PDB entry 6UGE | electron microscopy, 3.60 A resolution | chains A and F of the 7 polymer chains in the assembly

[Chain A (and F)]
Molecule: Meiotic spindle formation protein mei-1
Organism: Caenorhabditis elegans
Notes: EC 5.6.1.1; chain F of this document is another copy of the same molecule, construct and numbering; everything in this record applies to it too
UniProtKB: P34808 (KTNA1_CAEEL); residue numbers follow UniProt; this construct covers 1-472
Chain sequence (490 residues; row label = number of the first residue in the row; numbers below 1 keep their minus sign (Gly-17 is residue -17)):
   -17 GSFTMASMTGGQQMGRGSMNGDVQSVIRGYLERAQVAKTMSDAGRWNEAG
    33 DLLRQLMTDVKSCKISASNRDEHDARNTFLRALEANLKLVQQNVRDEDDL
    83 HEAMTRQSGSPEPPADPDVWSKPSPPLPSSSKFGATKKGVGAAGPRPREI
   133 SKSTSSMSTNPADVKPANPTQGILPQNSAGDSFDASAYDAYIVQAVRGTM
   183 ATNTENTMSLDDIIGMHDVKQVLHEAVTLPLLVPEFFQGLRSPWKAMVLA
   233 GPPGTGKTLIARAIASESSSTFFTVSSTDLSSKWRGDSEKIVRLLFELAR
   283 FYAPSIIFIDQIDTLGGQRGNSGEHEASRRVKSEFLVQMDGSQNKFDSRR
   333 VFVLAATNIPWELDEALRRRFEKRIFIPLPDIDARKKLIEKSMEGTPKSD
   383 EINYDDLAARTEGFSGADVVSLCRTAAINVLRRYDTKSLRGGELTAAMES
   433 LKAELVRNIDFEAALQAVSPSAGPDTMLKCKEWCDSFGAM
Unresolved in the structure: -17 to 155, 183-187, 324-331 (chain F: -17 to 155, 183-187, 324)
Differences from the reference sequence: expression tag (-17 to 0); engineered mutation Gln293 (Glu in P34808)
Swiss-Prot annotation at these positions:
  - binding site (ATP): Gly233 to Thr240, Arg351, Arg352
  - modified residue: Ser92 (Phosphoserine)
  - mutagenesis: Arg36 (R36C: In ct46ct99; loss of function. Does not affect mei-1 degradation. Prevents mei-1 degradation during the transition from meiosis to mitosis; when associated with A-92), Glu66 (E66K: In ct46sb18; gain of function), Ser92 (S92A: Abolishes phosphorylation by mbk-2. Abolishes interaction with mel-26. Prevents mei-1 degradation during the transition from meiosis to mitosis; when associated with C-36 ...), Pro99 (P99L: In ct46; gain of function. Embryonic lethal. Abolishes interaction with mel-26 and probably mel-26-mediated degradation ...), Gly126 (G126S: In ct46sb9 and ct46sb17; gain of function), Arg128 (R128C: In ct46sb22; gain of function), Ile195 (I195K: In ct46sb3; dominant negative), Pro225 (P225L: In b284; dominant negative), Leu231 (L231P: In ct81; dominant negative), Pro235 (P235L: In ct93; dominant negative; P235S: In ct46ct103; dominant negative. Formation of an abnormally large polar body during oocyte meiosis II ...), Glu308 (E308D: In ct46ct101; null. Formation of an abnormally large polar body during oocyte meiosis II. Myosin thick filaments are disorganized in body wall muscles in an unc-29 (e1072) mutant background), Asp322 (D322R: Severe loss of ATPase activity and complete loss of microtubule severing activity), 6 further mutagenesis entries in UniProt
From the paper describing this entry:
  - binding site for Polyglutamate peptide: Lys265, Trp266, Arg267, His307
  - mutagenesis - K265A, W266A, R267A, R301A, H307A, E308A: decreased catalytic activity on basal ATPase
  - mutagenesis - K265A, W266A: decreased catalytic activity on isolated beta-tubulin peptide
  - mutagenesis - Y170A: abolished catalytic activity on ATPase
  - mutagenesis - R267E, N340A: unchanged catalytic activity on basal ATPase
  - mutagenesis - R351A: abolished catalytic activity on basal and microtubule stimulated ATPase
  - mutagenesis - N340A: abolished catalytic activity on betaIVb-tail peptide
  - mutagenesis - F469A: abolished catalytic activity on basal and stimulated ATPase
  - mutagenesis - R128A/R130A/K134A: unchanged catalytic activity (basal ATP activity)
  - mutagenesis - R128A/R130A/K134A: decreased catalytic activity on microtubule stimulated ATPase
  - mutagenesis - K119A/K120A/R128A/R130A/K134A: decreased catalytic activity on basal and microtubule stimulated ATPase
  - mutagenesis - S135E: decreased catalytic activity on ATPase
  - mutagenesis - K265A, W266A, R267A, R301A, E308A, N340A: decreased catalytic activity on microtubule
  - mutagenesis - K265A, W266A: abolished catalytic activity on beta-tubulin peptide
  - mutagenesis - R267A: abolished catalytic activity on beta-tubulin tail
  - mutagenesis - R267E: abolished catalytic activity on beta-tail peptide
  - mutagenesis - E308A: decreased catalytic activity on beta-tail peptide
  - mutagenesis - H307A: unchanged catalytic activity on substrate

[Chain A / chain F interface]
Residue-residue contacts - 7 pairs, chain A then chain F:
  Val215(A) with Glu431(F)
  Phe218(A) with Met430(F)
  Asn303(A) with Tyr173(F)
  Ser304(A) with Trp266(F), hydrogen bond
  Arg311(A) with Tyr173(F); Gln176(F), hydrogen bond (backbone-side chain)
  Ser315(A) with Gln176(F)
Also at the interface, not in a pair above, chain A (9 interface residues in all): Leu222, Arg301, Glu347
Also at the interface, not in a pair above, chain F (10 interface residues in all): Thr260, Lys265, Ser374, Glu376, Lys434

[In short]
9 residues of chain A face 10 of chain F across their interface; the contacts include 2 hydrogen bonds. Among
the polar pairs are Ser304(A)-Trp266(F) and Arg311(A)-Gln176(F). From the paper: a binding site for
Polyglutamate peptide at Lys265(A), Trp266(A) and Arg267(A) among others; K265A, W266A and R267A of chain A,
among others, reduce catalytic activity on basal ATPase; 14 substitutions were tested in all.
Chain A and chain F are both Meiotic spindle formation protein mei-1 (Caenorhabditis elegans); the structure,
Katanin hexamer in the ring conformation in complex with substrate, was determined by electron microscopy
together with 6UGD and 6UGF from the same study.
